Entry 2DW6 (X-ray diffraction, 2.30 A resolution); this record covers chains A and B.

# Chain A (and B)
Name: Bll6730 protein
Organism: Bradyrhizobium japonicum
Notes: EC 4.2.1.81; chain B of this document is another copy of the same molecule, construct and numbering; everything in this record applies to it too
Reference sequence: Q89FH0 (Q89FH0_BRAJA); residue numbers follow UniProt; this construct covers 1-389
Amino-acid sequence (389 residues; numbered 1 to 389; the number before each row is that of its first residue):
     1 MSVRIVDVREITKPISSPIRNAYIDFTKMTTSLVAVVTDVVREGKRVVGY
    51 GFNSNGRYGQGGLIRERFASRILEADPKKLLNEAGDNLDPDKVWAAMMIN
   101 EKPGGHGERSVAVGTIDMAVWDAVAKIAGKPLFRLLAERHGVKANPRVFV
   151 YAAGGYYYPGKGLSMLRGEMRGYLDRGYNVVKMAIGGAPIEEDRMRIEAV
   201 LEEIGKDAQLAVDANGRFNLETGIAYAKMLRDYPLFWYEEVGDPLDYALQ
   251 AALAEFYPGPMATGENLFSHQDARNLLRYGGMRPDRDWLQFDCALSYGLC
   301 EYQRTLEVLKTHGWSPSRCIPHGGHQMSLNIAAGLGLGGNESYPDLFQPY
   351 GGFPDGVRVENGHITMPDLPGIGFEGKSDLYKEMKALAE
Not modelled in the structure: 1
Differences from the reference sequence: engineered mutation Ala-184 (Lys in Q89FH0)
Curated features (UniProtKB/Swiss-Prot):
  - active site: His-322 (Proton donor/acceptor)
  - binding site (substrate): Asn-21, Asn-55, Lys-102, Tyr-156, Lys-182, Asp-213 to Asn-215, Glu-239, Glu-265, His-322, Glu-341 to Tyr-343
  - binding site (Mg(2+)): Asp-213, Glu-239, Glu-265
  - site: Asn-55 (Transition state stabilizer), Lys-182 (Transition state stabilizer), Asp-292 (Increases basicity of active site His), Glu-341 (Transition state stabilizer)
  - mutagenesis: Lys-102 (K102A/M: Loss of dehydration activity), His-322 (H322N: Decreased but measurable dehydration activity)

# Interface between chain A and chain B
Residue-residue contacts (88):
  Tyr-23(A) / Glu-101(B)
  Tyr-23(A) / Pro-103(B)
  Ile-24(A) / Asn-100(B)
  Ile-24(A) / Glu-101(B)
  Ile-24(A) / Lys-102(B)
  Asp-25(A) / Asn-100(B)  hydrogen bond (backbone-side chain)
  Gly-56(A) / Lys-102(B)
  Arg-57(A) / Arg-67(B)
  Arg-57(A) / Lys-102(B)
  Arg-57(A) / Pro-103(B)  hydrogen bond (side chain-backbone)
  Arg-57(A) / Gly-104(B)  hydrogen bond (side chain-backbone)
  Arg-57(A) / Gly-105(B)
  Arg-57(A) / Arg-109(B)
  Tyr-58(A) / Arg-67(B)
  Tyr-58(A) / Arg-71(B)  hydrogen bond
  Tyr-58(A) / Asn-100(B)  hydrogen bond (side chain-backbone)
  Tyr-58(A) / Glu-101(B)
  Gln-60(A) / Arg-67(B)
  Leu-63(A) / Glu-108(B)
  Arg-67(A) / Arg-57(B)
  Arg-67(A) / Tyr-58(B)
  Arg-67(A) / Gln-60(B)
  Arg-67(A) / Glu-108(B)  salt bridge
  Arg-71(A) / Tyr-58(B)  hydrogen bond
  Asn-100(A) / Ile-24(B)
  Asn-100(A) / Asp-25(B)  hydrogen bond (side chain-backbone)
  Asn-100(A) / Tyr-58(B)  hydrogen bond (backbone-side chain)
  Glu-101(A) / Tyr-23(B)
  Glu-101(A) / Ile-24(B)
  Glu-101(A) / Tyr-58(B)
  Lys-102(A) / Ile-24(B)
  Lys-102(A) / Gly-56(B)
  Lys-102(A) / Arg-57(B)
  Lys-102(A) / Glu-265(B)  salt bridge
  Lys-102(A) / Asn-266(B)
  Pro-103(A) / Tyr-23(B)
  Pro-103(A) / Arg-57(B)  hydrogen bond (backbone-side chain)
  Pro-103(A) / Pro-244(B)
  Pro-103(A) / Asn-266(B)
  Gly-104(A) / Arg-57(B)  hydrogen bond (backbone-side chain)
  Gly-104(A) / Pro-244(B)
  Gly-104(A) / Asn-266(B)
  Gly-105(A) / Arg-57(B)
  Gly-105(A) / His-106(B)
  Gly-105(A) / Gly-107(B)
  Gly-105(A) / Asn-266(B)
  Gly-105(A) / Phe-268(B)
  His-106(A) / Gly-105(B)
  His-106(A) / Leu-245(B)
  Gly-107(A) / Gly-105(B)
  Gly-107(A) / Gly-107(B)
  Gly-107(A) / Glu-108(B)
  Glu-108(A) / Leu-63(B)
  Glu-108(A) / Arg-67(B)  salt bridge
  Glu-108(A) / Gly-107(B)
  Glu-108(A) / Glu-108(B)
  Glu-108(A) / Arg-109(B)
  Arg-109(A) / Arg-57(B)
  Arg-109(A) / Glu-108(B)
  Asn-215(A) / Pro-103(B)
  Asp-243(A) / Gln-271(B)  hydrogen bond
  Pro-244(A) / Pro-103(B)
  Pro-244(A) / Gly-104(B)
  Leu-245(A) / His-106(B)
  Leu-245(A) / Asp-272(B)
  Leu-245(A) / Asn-275(B)  hydrogen bond (backbone-side chain)
  Asp-246(A) / Arg-274(B)  salt bridge
  Asp-246(A) / Arg-278(B)  salt bridge
  Tyr-247(A) / Asn-275(B)
  Tyr-247(A) / Tyr-279(B)
  Ala-248(A) / Arg-278(B)
  Ala-248(A) / Tyr-279(B)
  Glu-265(A) / Lys-102(B)  salt bridge
  Asn-266(A) / Lys-102(B)
  Asn-266(A) / Pro-103(B)
  Asn-266(A) / Gly-104(B)
  Asn-266(A) / Gly-105(B)
  Phe-268(A) / Gly-105(B)
  Gln-271(A) / Asp-243(B)  hydrogen bond
  Asp-272(A) / Leu-245(B)
  Arg-274(A) / Asp-246(B)  salt bridge
  Asn-275(A) / Leu-245(B)  hydrogen bond (side chain-backbone)
  Asn-275(A) / Tyr-247(B)
  Arg-278(A) / Asp-246(B)  salt bridge
  Arg-278(A) / Ala-248(B)
  Tyr-279(A) / Tyr-247(B)
  Tyr-279(A) / Ala-248(B)
  Tyr-279(A) / Tyr-279(B)  hydrophobic
Other interface residues (no listed pair), chain A (39 interface residues in all): Gly-59, Ser-269, His-322
Other interface residues (no listed pair), chain B (39 interface residues in all): Gly-59, Asn-215, Ser-269, His-322

# In short
Chain A and chain B each contribute 39 residues to their interface, with 14 hydrogen bonds and 8 salt bridges.
Polar contacts include Arg-67(A)/Glu-108(B), Lys-102(A)/Glu-265(B) and Asp-246(A)/Arg-274(B). From UniProt:
active-site residue His-322(A), 14 substrate-binding residues, 3 Mg2+-binding residues and 2 mutagenesis sites
on chain A.
Chain A and chain B are both Bll6730 protein (Bradyrhizobium japonicum); the structure, Crystal structure of
the mutant K184A of D-Tartrate Dehydratase from Bradyrhizobium japonicum complexed with Mg++ and ..., was
determined by X-ray diffraction (same publication as 2DW7).
